PDB entry 7NLL | electron microscopy, 2.89 A resolution | chains B and C of the 4 polymer chains in the assembly

[Chain B]
Name: Spike protein S1
Source organism: Severe acute respiratory syndrome coronavirus 2
Reference sequence: P0DTC2 (SPIKE_SARS2); numbering as in UniProt (aligned over 319-540)
Chain sequence (230 residues; numbered 319 to 548; the number before each row is that of its first residue):
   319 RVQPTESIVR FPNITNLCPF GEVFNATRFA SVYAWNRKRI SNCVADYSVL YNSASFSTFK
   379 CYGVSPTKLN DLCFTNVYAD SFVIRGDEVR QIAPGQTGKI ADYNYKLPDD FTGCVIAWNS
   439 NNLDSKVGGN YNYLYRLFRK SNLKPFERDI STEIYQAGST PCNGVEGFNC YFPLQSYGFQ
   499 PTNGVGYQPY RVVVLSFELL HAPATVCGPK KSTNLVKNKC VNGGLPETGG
Disordered / not traced: 319-332, 529-548
Disulfides: Cys-336/Cys-361, Cys-379/Cys-432, Cys-391/Cys-525, Cys-480/Cys-488
Construct notes: expression tag (541-548)
UniProt features mapped onto this chain:
  - region: Arg-403 to Asp-405 (Integrin-binding motif), Asn-448 to Phe-456 (Immunodominant HLA epitope recognized by the CD8+)
  - glycosylation: Thr-323 (O-linked (GalNAc) threonine), Ser-325 (O-linked (HexNAc...) serine), Asn-331 (N-linked (GlcNAc...) (complex) asparagine), Asn-343 (N-linked (GlcNAc...) (complex) asparagine)
  - natural variant: Gly-339 (G339D: In strain: Omicron/BA.1, Omicron/BA.2 and 4 more; G339H: In strain: Omicron/BA.2.75, Omicron/XBB.1.5 and 1 more), Arg-346 (R346K: In strain: Mu/B.1.621; R346T: In strain: Omicron/BQ.1.1, Omicron/XBB.1.5 and 1 more), Leu-368 (L368I: In strain: Omicron/XBB.1.5, Omicron/EG.5.1), Ser-371 (S371F: In strain: Omicron/BA.2, Omicron/BA.2.12.1 and 6 more; S371L: In strain: Omicron/BA.1), Ser-373 (S373P: In strain: Omicron/BA.1, Omicron/BA.2 and 7 more), Ser-375 (S375F: In strain: Omicron/BA.1, Omicron/BA.2 and 7 more), Thr-376 (T376A: In strain: Omicron/BA.2, Omicron/BA.2.12.1 and 5 more), Asp-405 (D405N: In strain: Omicron/BA.2, Omicron/BA.2.12.1 and 6 more), Arg-408 (R408S: In strain: Omicron/BA.2, Omicron/BA.2.12.1 and 6 more), Lys-417 (K417N: In strain: Beta/B.1.351, Omicron/BA.1 and 8 more; K417T: In strain: Gamma/P.1), Asn-440 (N440K: In strain: Omicron/BA.1, Omicron/BA.2 and 7 more), Lys-444 (K444T: In strain: Omicron/BQ.1.1), 16 further natural variant entries in UniProt
  - mutagenesis: Asn-331 (N331Q: Reduced viral infectivity), Asn-343 (N343Q: Reduced viral infectivity), Leu-452 (L452R: Increased resistance to neutralizing antibodies. Decreases HLA binding to NF9 epitope. Increased binding affinity to human ACE2), Tyr-453 (Y453F: Decreased HLA binding to NF9 epitope. Increased binding affinity to human ACE2), Ala-475 (A475V: Increased resistance to neutralizing antibodies), Val-483 (V483A: Increased resistance to neutralizing antibodies), Glu-484 (E484D: Increased replication in human TMEM106B overexpressing cells), Phe-490 (F490L: Increased resistance to neutralizing antibodies and human covalescent sera neutralization), Gln-493 (Q493N: Reduced host ACE2-binding affinity in vitro; Q493Y: Reduced host ACE2-binding affinity in vitro), Asn-501 (N501T: Reduced host ACE2-binding affinity in vitro; N501Y: Increased binding affinity to human ACE2), His-519 (H519P: Increased resistance to human covalescent sera neutralization)

[Chain C]
Name: Nanobody Fu2
Source organism: Vicugna pacos
Notes: antibody fragment or engineered binder
Chain sequence (145 residues; each row starts with the number of its first residue):
     1 QVQLVESGGG LVQPGGSLRL SCAASGFTLD DYAIGWFRQA PGKEREGVSF ITSSDGSTYY
    61 VDSVKGRFTI SRDNAKNTVY LQMNSLTPED TAIYYCAVGP SFSYTGSTYY RSELPWDYDY
   121 WGQGTQVTVS SGGLPETGGH HHHHH
Disordered / not traced: 1, 134-145
Disulfides: Cys-22/Cys-96

[Chain B / chain C interface]
Pairs across the interface - 35 pairs, chain B then chain C:
  Ser-371(B) with Arg-111(C)
  Ala-372(B) with Tyr-59(C)
  Phe-374(B) with Arg-111(C), hydrogen bond (backbone-side chain)
  Ser-375(B) with Arg-111(C), hydrogen bond (backbone-side chain); Glu-113(C), hydrogen bond (backbone-backbone)
  Thr-376(B) with Arg-111(C); Ser-112(C); Glu-113(C); Asp-117(C)
  Phe-377(B) with Tyr-109(C), hydrophobic; Tyr-110(C); Arg-111(C), hydrogen bond (backbone-backbone)
  Lys-378(B) with Tyr-109(C); Tyr-110(C), hydrogen bond; Ser-112(C); Asp-117(C), salt bridge
  Cys-379(B) with Ser-107(C); Thr-108(C), hydrogen bond (backbone-backbone); Tyr-109(C), hydrogen bond (backbone-backbone)
  Tyr-380(B) with Gly-106(C); Ser-107(C); Tyr-110(C)
  Gly-381(B) with Gly-106(C), hydrogen bond (backbone-backbone)
  Val-382(B) with Thr-108(C), hydrogen bond (backbone-side chain)
  Ser-383(B) with Thr-108(C)
  Pro-384(B) with Tyr-109(C)
  Gly-404(B) with Leu-114(C); Trp-116(C)
  Asp-405(B) with Trp-116(C), hydrogen bond
  Val-407(B) with Leu-114(C), hydrophobic
  Arg-408(B) with Trp-116(C); Asp-117(C)
  Val-503(B) with Glu-44(C)
  Gly-504(B) with Trp-116(C)
  Tyr-508(B) with Leu-114(C)
Other interface residues (no listed pair), chain C (14 interface residues in all): Thr-105

[In short]
20 residues of chain B and 14 residues of chain C are in contact; the contacts include 10 hydrogen bonds and 1
salt bridge. Polar pairs include Lys-378(B)/Asp-117(C), Phe-374(B)/Arg-111(C) and Ser-375(B)/Arg-111(C). From
UniProt: 11 mutagenesis sites on chain B.
Here chain B is Spike protein S1 (Severe acute respiratory syndrome coronavirus 2) and chain C is Nanobody Fu2
(Vicugna pacos). Entry 7NLL (SARS-CoV-2 Spike RBD (dimer) in complex with two Fu2 nanobodies) was determined
by electron microscopy together with 7NS6 from the same study.
